PDB entry 4JSP | X-ray diffraction, 3.30 A resolution | chains B and D

== Chain B ==
Name: Serine/threonine-protein kinase mTOR
Source organism: Homo sapiens
Notes: EC 2.7.11.1
UniProt: P42345 (MTOR_HUMAN); numbering as in UniProt (aligned over 1376-2549)
Sequence (1174 residues; numbered 1376 to 2549; the number before each row is that of its first residue):
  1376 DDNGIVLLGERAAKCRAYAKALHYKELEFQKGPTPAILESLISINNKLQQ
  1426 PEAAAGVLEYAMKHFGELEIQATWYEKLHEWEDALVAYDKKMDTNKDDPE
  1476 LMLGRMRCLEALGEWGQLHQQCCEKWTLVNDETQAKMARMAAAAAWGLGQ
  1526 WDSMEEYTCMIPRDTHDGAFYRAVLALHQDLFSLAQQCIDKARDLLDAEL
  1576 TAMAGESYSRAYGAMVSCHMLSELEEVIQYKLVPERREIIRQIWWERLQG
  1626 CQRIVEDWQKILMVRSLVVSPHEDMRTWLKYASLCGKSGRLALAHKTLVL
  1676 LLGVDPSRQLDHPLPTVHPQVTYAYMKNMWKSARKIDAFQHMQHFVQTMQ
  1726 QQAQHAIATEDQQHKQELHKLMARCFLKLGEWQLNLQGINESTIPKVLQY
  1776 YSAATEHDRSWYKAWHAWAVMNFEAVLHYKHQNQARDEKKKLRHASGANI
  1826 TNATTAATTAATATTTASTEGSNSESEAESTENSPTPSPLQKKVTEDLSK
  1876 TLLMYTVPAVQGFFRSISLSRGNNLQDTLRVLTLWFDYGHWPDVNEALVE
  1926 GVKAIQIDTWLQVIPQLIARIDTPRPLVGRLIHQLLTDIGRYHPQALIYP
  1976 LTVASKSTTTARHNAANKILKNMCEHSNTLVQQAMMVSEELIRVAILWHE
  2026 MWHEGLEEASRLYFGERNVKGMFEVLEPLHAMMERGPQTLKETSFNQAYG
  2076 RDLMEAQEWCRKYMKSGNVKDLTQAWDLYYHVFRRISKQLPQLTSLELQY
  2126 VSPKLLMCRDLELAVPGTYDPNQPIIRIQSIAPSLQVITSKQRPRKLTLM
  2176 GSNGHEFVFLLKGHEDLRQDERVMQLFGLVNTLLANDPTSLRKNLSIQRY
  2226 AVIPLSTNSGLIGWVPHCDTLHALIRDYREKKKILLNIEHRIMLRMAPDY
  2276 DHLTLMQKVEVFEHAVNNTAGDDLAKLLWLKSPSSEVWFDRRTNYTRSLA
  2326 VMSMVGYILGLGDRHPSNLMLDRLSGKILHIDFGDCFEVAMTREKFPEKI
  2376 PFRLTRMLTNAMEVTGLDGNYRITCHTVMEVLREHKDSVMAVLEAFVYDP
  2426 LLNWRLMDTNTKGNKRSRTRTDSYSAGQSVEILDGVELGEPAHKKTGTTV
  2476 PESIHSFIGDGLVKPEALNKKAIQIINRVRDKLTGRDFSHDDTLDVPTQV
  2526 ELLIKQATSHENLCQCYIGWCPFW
Disordered / not traced: 1376-1384, 1815-1866, 2437-2491
Bound ions: Mg2+: N2343 (together with ATP-gamma-S)
Residues lining bound ligands: ATP-gamma-S (AGS; phosphothiophosphoric acid-adenylate ester): I2163, S2165, K2166, Q2167, P2169, L2185, K2187, E2190, Y2225, I2237, G2238, W2239, V2240, T2245, N2343, M2345, I2356, D2357
UniProt features mapped onto this chain:
  - region: V2162 to R2168 (G-loop), K2258 to G2296 (Interaction with MLST8), G2335 to N2343 (Catalytic loop), H2355 to T2380 (Activation loop)
  - binding site (1D-myo-inositol hexakisphosphate): K1662, K1702, R1749
  - binding site (ATP): S2165, Q2167, L2185, K2187, E2190, Y2225, G2238, W2239, V2240, T2245, M2345, I2356
  - binding site (Mg(2+)): N2343, D2357
  - modified residue: S2159 (Phosphoserine), T2164 (Phosphothreonine), T2173 (Phosphothreonine), T2446 (Phosphothreonine), S2448 (Phosphoserine), S2478 (Phosphoserine), S2481 (Phosphoserine)
  - cross-link: K2066 (Glycyl lysine isopeptide (Lys-Gly) (interchain with G-Cter in ubiquitin))
  - natural variant: D1376 (D1376E: Found in a patient with focal epilepsy; uncertain significance), Y1450 (Y1450D: In FCORD2), W1456 (W1456G: In FCORD2), A1459 (A1459D: In FCORD2; A1459S: In FCORD2; uncertain significance), L1460 (L1460P: In FCORD2), C1483 (C1483R: In FCORD2), W1490 (W1490R: In SKS), M1595 (M1595I: In SKS), R1709 (R1709H: In FCORD2; uncertain significance), E1799 (E1799K: In SKS), A1832 (A1832T: In SKS), F1888 (F1888C: In SKS), 10 further natural variant entries in UniProt
  - mutagenesis: K2066 (K2066R: Complete loss ubiquitination by the SCF(FBXO22) complex), S2159 (S2159A: Reduces mTORC1-associated S-2481 autophosphorylation; when associated with A-2164. Reduced activity of the mTORC1 complex; S2159D: Mimics phosphorylation ...), T2164 (T2164A: Reduces mTORC1-associated S-2481 autophosphorylation; when associated with A-2159; T2164E: Stronger phosphorylation of RPS6KB1; when associated with D-2159), T2173 (T2173A: Increased mTOR kinase activity), H2340 (H2340A: Barely detectable kinase activity), D2357 (D2357E: Kinase-dead mutant, loss of interaction with TM4SF5 and loss of lysosome membrane localization; when associated with I-2364), V2364 (V2364I: Kinase-dead mutant, loss of interaction with TM4SF5 and loss of lysosome membrane localization; when associated with E-2357)
From the paper describing this entry:
  - binding site for ATP-gamma-S: W2239
  - mutagenesis - D2338A, H2340A: abolished catalytic activity
  - mutagenesis - I2017V, A2020V, E2419K: increased catalytic activity (citing earlier work)
  - mutagenesis - W2027F: abolished catalytic activity (citing earlier work)
  - specificity-determining residues: L2185, W2239, L2354 (proposed by the authors, not directly observed)

== Chain D ==
Name: Target of rapamycin complex subunit LST8
Source organism: Homo sapiens
UniProt: Q9BVC4 (LST8_HUMAN); numbering as in UniProt (aligned over 1-326)
Sequence (326 residues; numbered 1 to 326; the number before each row is that of its first residue):
     1 MNTSPGTVGSDPVILATAGYDHTVRFWQAHSGICTRTVQHQDSQVNALEV
    51 TPDRSMIAAAGYQHIRMYDLNSNNPNPIISYDGVNKNIASVGFHEDGRWM
   101 YTGGEDCTARIWDLRSRNLQCQRIFQVNAPINCVCLHPNQAELIVGDQSG
   151 AIHIWDLKTDHNEQLIPEPEVSITSAHIDPDASYMAAVNSTGNCYVWNLT
   201 GGIGDEVTQLIPKTKIPAHTRYALQCRFSPDSTLLATCSADQTCKIWRTS
   251 NFSLMTELSIKSGNPGESSRGWMWGCAFSGDSQYIVTASSDNLARLWCVE
   301 TGEIKREYGGHQKAVVCLAFNDSVLG
Disordered / not traced: 1-7, 325-326

== Chain B / chain D interface ==
Residue-residue contacts - 37 pairs, chain B then chain D:
  R2270(B) - K313(D)  hydrogen bond (backbone-side chain)
  M2271(B) - Y20(D)
  A2272(B) - Y20(D)  hydrophobic
  P2273(B) - Y20(D)
  P2273(B) - H22(D)
  D2274(B) - H22(D)  salt bridge
  D2274(B) - D42(D)
  D2274(B) - S43(D)
  D2274(B) - Q44(D)
  H2277(B) - Q44(D)  hydrogen bond (backbone-side chain)
  H2277(B) - Y62(D)
  H2277(B) - N87(D)  hydrogen bond (backbone-side chain)
  L2278(B) - Y20(D)  hydrophobic
  L2278(B) - Q44(D)
  L2278(B) - N87(D)
  T2279(B) - N46(D)
  T2279(B) - N87(D)
  L2280(B) - Q148(D)
  M2281(B) - T174(D)
  M2281(B) - Y222(D)  hydrophobic
  M2281(B) - L224(D)  hydrophobic
  M2281(B) - W272(D)
  M2281(B) - W274(D)
  Q2282(B) - Y20(D)
  Q2282(B) - Q44(D)
  Q2282(B) - N46(D)  hydrogen bond
  Q2282(B) - W274(D)
  Q2282(B) - V316(D)
  V2284(B) - Y222(D)
  E2285(B) - W272(D)  hydrogen bond (side chain-backbone)
  E2285(B) - W274(D)  hydrogen bond
  E2285(B) - S290(D)  hydrogen bond
  E2288(B) - R221(D)  salt bridge
  E2288(B) - W272(D)
  N2292(B) - S268(D)
  N2293(B) - S268(D)  hydrogen bond
  E2536(B) - Y222(D)  hydrogen bond
Other interface residues (no listed pair), chain B (20 interface residues in all): L2269, V2286, H2289
Other interface residues (no listed pair), chain D (23 interface residues in all): V45, E105, R270, G271

== Overview ==
Chain B and chain D form an interface of 20 and 23 residues respectively; the contacts include 9 hydrogen
bonds and 2 salt bridges. Polar contacts include D2274(B)-H22(D), E2288(B)-R221(D) and R2270(B)-K313(D). The
paper reports a binding site for ATP-gamma-S at W2239(B); D2338A, H2340A and W2027F of chain B abolish
catalytic activity; 6 substitutions were tested in all.
Chain B is Serine/threonine-protein kinase mTOR and chain D is Target of rapamycin complex subunit LST8, both
from Homo sapiens; the structure, structure of mTORDeltaN-mLST8-ATPgammaS-Mg complex, was determined by X-ray
diffraction (same publication as 4JSN, 4JSX, 4JT5, 4JT6 and 4JSV).
